Entry 4BEY (X-ray diffraction, 2.90 A resolution); this record covers chains A and B.

== Chain A ==
Protein: Rhodopsin
Source organism: Bos taurus
UniProtKB: P02699 (OPSD_BOVIN); numbering as in UniProt (aligned over 1-348)
Amino-acid sequence (349 residues; numbered 0 to 348; the number before each row is that of its first residue; numbering starts at 0):
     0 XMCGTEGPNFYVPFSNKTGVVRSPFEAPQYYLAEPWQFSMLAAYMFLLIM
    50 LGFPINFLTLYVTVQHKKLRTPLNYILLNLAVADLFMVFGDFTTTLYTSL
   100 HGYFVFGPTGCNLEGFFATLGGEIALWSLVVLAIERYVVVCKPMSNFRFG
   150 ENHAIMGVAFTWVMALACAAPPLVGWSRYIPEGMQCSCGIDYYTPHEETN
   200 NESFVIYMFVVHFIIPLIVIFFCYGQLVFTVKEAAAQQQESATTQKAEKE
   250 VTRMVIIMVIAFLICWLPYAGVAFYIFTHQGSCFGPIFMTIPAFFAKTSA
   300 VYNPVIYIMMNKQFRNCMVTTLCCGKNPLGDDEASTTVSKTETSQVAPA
Disordered / not traced: 327-348
Differences from the reference sequence: expression tag (0); engineered mutation Cys2 (Asn in P02699), Asp90 (Gly in P02699), Cys282 (Asp in P02699)
Modified residues: ACE (acetyl group) at position 0
Disulfides: Cys2-Cys282, Cys110-Cys187
Covalent attachments: N-acetylglucosamine (NAG) linked to Asn15; palmitic acid (PLM) linked to Cys323
Curated features (UniProtKB/Swiss-Prot):
  - region: Asp330 to Ala348 (Interaction with SAG)
  - motif: Glu134 to Tyr136 ('Ionic lock' involved in activated form stabilization)
  - binding site (Zn(2+)): Glu201, Gln279
  - site: Glu113 (Plays an important role in the conformation switch to the active conformation)
  - modified residue: Met1 (N-acetylmethionine), Lys296 (N6-(retinylidene)lysine), Ser334 (Phosphoserine), Thr335 (Phosphothreonine), Thr336 (Phosphothreonine), Ser338 (Phosphoserine), Thr340 (Phosphothreonine), Thr342 (Phosphothreonine), Ser343 (Phosphoserine)
  - lipidation (S-palmitoyl cysteine): Cys322, Cys323
  - glycosylation: Asn15 (N-linked (GlcNAc...) asparagine)
  - mutagenesis: Asn15 (N15D: Normal light absorption; when associated with C-2 and C-282), Thr94 (T94I: Stabilizes the activated conformation and hinders hydrolysis of the covalent bond that retains all-trans-retinol), Glu113 (E113Q: Causes shift to the activated conformation), Met257 (M257Y: Causes shift to the activated conformation)
Reported in the primary citation:
  - contacts within the chain: Asp90-Lys296 (salt bridge), Asp90-Glu113
  - disease-associated variants - G90D, T94I, A292E, A295V: increased signaling (citing earlier work)
  - mutagenesis - G90D (Tm change 8 degC): increased stability
  - mutagenesis - G90D: decreased binding to arrestin-1
  - mutagenesis - G90D (80-fold): decreased binding to 11-cis-retinal (citing earlier work)
  - mutagenesis - M257Y: unchanged binding to arrestin-1

== Chain B ==
Protein: Guanine nucleotide-binding protein G(t) subunit alpha-1
UniProtKB: P04695 (GNAT1_BOVIN); residue numbers follow UniProt; this construct covers 340-350
Amino-acid sequence (11 residues; each row starts with the number of its first residue):
   340 ILENLKDCGLF
Differences from the reference sequence: engineered mutation Leu341 (Lys in P04695)
Curated features (UniProtKB/Swiss-Prot):
  - region: Ile340, Glu342 to Phe350 (Interaction with RHO)

== Chain A / chain B interface ==
Contacting residue pairs (19; chain A residue first):
  Leu72(A) with Asp346(B); Cys347(B), hydrophobic
  Arg135(A) with Cys347(B), hydrogen bond (side chain-backbone); Leu349(B)
  Val138(A) with Asn343(B), hydrogen bond (backbone-side chain)
  Val139(A) with Leu344(B), hydrophobic
  Lys141(A) with Asn343(B)
  Val230(A) with Ile340(B), hydrophobic
  Ala233(A) with Ile340(B), hydrophobic
  Thr242(A) with Leu341(B); Phe350(B)
  Thr243(A) with Leu341(B)
  Ala246(A) with Leu341(B), hydrophobic; Phe350(B), hydrophobic
  Glu249(A) with Leu349(B)
  Val250(A) with Leu344(B), hydrophobic; Leu349(B)
  Asn310(A) with Gly348(B)
  Lys311(A) with Phe350(B)
Also at the interface, not in a pair above, chain A (19 interface residues in all): Arg147, Leu226, Thr229, Lys245, Met257

== Summary ==
Chain A and chain B form an interface of 19 and 9 residues respectively; the contacts include 2 hydrogen
bonds. Polar contacts include Arg135(A)-Cys347(B) and Val138(A)-Asn343(B). From the paper: G90D, T94I and
A292E of chain A, among others, increase signaling; contacts within the chain involving Asp90(A), Lys296(A)
and Glu113(A); 5 substitutions were tested in all.
Chain A is Rhodopsin (Bos taurus) and chain B is Guanine nucleotide-binding protein G(t) subunit alpha-1; the
structure, Night blindness causing G90D rhodopsin in complex with GaCT2 peptide, was determined by X-ray
diffraction, deposited together with 4BEZ.
